PDB entry 7F53 | electron microscopy, 3.00 A resolution | chains R and L of the 6 polymer chains in the assembly

# Chain R
Protein: Melanocortin receptor 4
Organism: Homo sapiens
Reference sequence: P32245 (MC4R_HUMAN); numbering as in UniProt (aligned over 1-332)
Chain sequence (507 residues; numbered -1 to 505; the number before each row is that of its first residue; numbers below 1 keep their minus sign (Gly-1 is residue -1)):
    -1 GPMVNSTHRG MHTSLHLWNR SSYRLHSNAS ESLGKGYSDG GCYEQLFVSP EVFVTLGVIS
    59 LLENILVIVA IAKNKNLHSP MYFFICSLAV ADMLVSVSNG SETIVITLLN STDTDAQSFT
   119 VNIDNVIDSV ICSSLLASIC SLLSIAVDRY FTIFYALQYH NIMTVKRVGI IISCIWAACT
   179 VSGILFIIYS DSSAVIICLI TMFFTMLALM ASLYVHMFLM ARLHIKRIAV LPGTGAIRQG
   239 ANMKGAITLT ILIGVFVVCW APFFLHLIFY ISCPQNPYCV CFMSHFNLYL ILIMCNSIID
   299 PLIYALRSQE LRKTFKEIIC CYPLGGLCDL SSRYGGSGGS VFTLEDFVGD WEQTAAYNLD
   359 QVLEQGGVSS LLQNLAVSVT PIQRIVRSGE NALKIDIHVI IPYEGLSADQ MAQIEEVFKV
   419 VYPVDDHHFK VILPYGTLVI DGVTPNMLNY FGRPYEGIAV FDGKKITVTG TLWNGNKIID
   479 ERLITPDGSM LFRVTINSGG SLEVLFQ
Unresolved in the structure: -1 to 38, 111-115, 233-236, 321-505
Construct notes: expression tag (-1 to 0, 333-505)
Disulfide bonds: Cys40-Cys279, Cys271-Cys277
Bound ions: Ca2+: Glu100, Asp122, Asp126 (shared with Glu5(L), Phe7(L) of chain L)
From the paper describing this entry:
  - contacts within the chain: Tyr148-His214 (hydrogen bond), Leu133-Trp258, Ile137-Trp258
  - Ca2+ coordination: Glu100, Asp122, Asp126
  - binding site for alpha-melanocyte-stimulating hormones (chain L): Phe51, Thr101, Ile104, Asp122, Asp126, Ile185, Ser188, Ile194, Leu197, Leu265, Phe284, Asn285, Leu288
  - mutagenesis - F51A (100-fold), N97L, L155A: decreased signaling in response to alpha-MSH
  - mutagenesis - N97A, E100A, D122A, D126A: abolished signaling in response to alpha-MSH
  - mutagenesis - D122A, R147A, Y157A, I185A, H264A, L288A, R305A: decreased signaling
  - mutagenesis - N97A: abolished expression
  - mutagenesis - N97L: unchanged expression
  - mutagenesis - N97L: unchanged binding to alpha-MSH
  - conformationally variable residues (helix shift, side-chain flip): Leu133, Leu217, Lys242, Trp258
  - mutagenesis - L133A: decreased signaling (basal activity)
  - disease-associated variants - G231S: increased signaling with Isoform Gnas-2 of Guanine nucleotide-binding protein G(s) subunit alpha isoforms short (citing earlier work)
  - disease-associated variants - G231V: unchanged signaling with Isoform Gnas-2 of Guanine nucleotide-binding protein G(s) subunit alpha isoforms short (citing earlier work)
  - disease-associated variants - F201L, G231S, I251L, L304F: increased signaling (citing earlier work)
  - disease-associated variants - G231V: unchanged signaling in response to Gs signaling (citing earlier work)
  - mutagenesis - F51A, D126A: decreased signaling in response to afamelanotide
  - mutagenesis - F51A, E100A: decreased signaling in response to bremelanotide
  - specificity-determining residues: Ile129, Ser188, Tyr268
  - mutagenesis - D126A: abolished signaling in response to bremelanotide
  - mutagenesis - E100A: unchanged signaling in response to afamelanotide

# Chain L
Protein: alpha-melanocyte-stimulating hormones
Chain sequence (15 residues; numbered 0 to 14; the number before each row is that of its first residue; numbering starts at 0):
     0 XSYSMEHFRW GKPVX
Unresolved in the structure: 0, 14
Modified positions: ACE (acetyl group) at position 0; NH2 (amino group) at position 14
Bound ions: Ca2+: Glu5, Phe7 (shared with Glu100(R), Asp122(R), Asp126(R) of chain R)
From the paper describing this entry:
  - Ca2+ coordination: Glu5, Phe7

# Interface between chain R and chain L
Contacting residue pairs (40; chain R residue first):
  Gln43(R) - Gly10(L)
  Phe51(R) - His6(L)
  Glu100(R) - Met4(L)
  Glu100(R) - Glu5(L)
  Glu100(R) - Phe7(L)
  Thr101(R) - His6(L)
  Ile104(R) - Met4(L)
  Ile104(R) - Glu5(L)
  Ile104(R) - His6(L)
  Val119(R) - Tyr2(L)  hydrophobic
  Asp122(R) - Tyr2(L)  hydrogen bond
  Asp122(R) - Met4(L)
  Asp122(R) - Glu5(L)
  Asp122(R) - Arg8(L)  salt bridge
  Asp126(R) - Phe7(L)
  Asp126(R) - Arg8(L)  salt bridge
  Ile129(R) - Phe7(L)  hydrophobic
  Cys130(R) - Phe7(L)  hydrophobic
  Leu133(R) - Phe7(L)  hydrophobic
  Ile185(R) - Phe7(L)  hydrophobic
  Ile185(R) - Arg8(L)  hydrogen bond (backbone-side chain)
  Ser188(R) - Arg8(L)  hydrogen bond
  Ser188(R) - Trp9(L)
  Ile194(R) - Trp9(L)
  Leu197(R) - Trp9(L)  hydrophobic
  His264(R) - Trp9(L)  hydrogen bond (side chain-backbone)
  His264(R) - Gly10(L)
  Leu265(R) - Trp9(L)  hydrophobic
  Tyr268(R) - Trp9(L)
  Tyr268(R) - Lys11(L)
  Tyr268(R) - Pro12(L)  hydrophobic
  Tyr268(R) - Val13(L)
  Pro272(R) - Pro12(L)  hydrophobic
  Gln273(R) - Val13(L)  hydrogen bond (side chain-backbone)
  Met281(R) - Pro12(L)  hydrophobic
  Phe284(R) - His6(L)
  Phe284(R) - Arg8(L)
  Phe284(R) - Gly10(L)
  Asn285(R) - His6(L)  hydrogen bond
  Leu288(R) - His6(L)
Interface residues without a listed pair, chain R (31 interface residues in all): Val103, Thr118, Ile121, Asn123, Phe184, Val193, Phe261
The authors on this interface:
  - specific contacts: Phe51(R)-His6(L), Thr101(R)-His6(L), Ile104(R)-His6(L), Leu133(R)-Phe7(L), Ser188(R)-Arg8(L) (hydrogen bond), Ile194(R)-Trp9(L), Leu197(R)-Trp9(L), Leu265(R)-Trp9(L), Phe284(R)-His6(L), Asn285(R)-His6(L), Leu288(R)-His6(L)

# Summary
Chain R and chain L form an interface of 31 and 11 residues respectively; the contacts include 6 hydrogen
bonds and 2 salt bridges. Among the polar pairs are Asp122(R)-Arg8(L), Asp126(R)-Arg8(L) and
Asp122(R)-Tyr2(L). The paper describes contacts between Phe51(R) and His6(L), Thr101(R) and His6(L) and
Ile104(R) and His6(L) among others; a hydrogen bond between Ser188(R) and Arg8(L). The paper reports a binding
site for alpha-melanocyte-stimulating hormones (chain L) at Phe51(R), Thr101(R) and Ile104(R) among others;
D122A, R147A and Y157A of chain R, among others, reduce signaling; 19 substitutions were tested in all.
Chain R is Melanocortin receptor 4 (Homo sapiens) and chain L is alpha-melanocyte-stimulating hormones; the
structure, Cryo-EM structure of a-MSH-MC4R-Gs_Nb35 complex, was determined by electron microscopy (same
publication as 7F54, 7F55 and 7F58).
